PDB entry 8A93 | electron microscopy, 3.05 A resolution | chains A and B of the 7 polymer chains in the assembly

Chain A (and B):
Molecule: DNA replication and repair protein RecF
Source organism: Thermus thermophilus HB8
Notes: chain B of this document is another copy of the same molecule, construct and numbering; everything in this record applies to it too
Reference sequence: Q5SLM9 (Q5SLM9_THET8); numbering as in UniProt (aligned over 1-343)
Amino-acid sequence (344 residues; numbered 0 to 343; the number before each row is that of its first residue; numbering starts at 0):
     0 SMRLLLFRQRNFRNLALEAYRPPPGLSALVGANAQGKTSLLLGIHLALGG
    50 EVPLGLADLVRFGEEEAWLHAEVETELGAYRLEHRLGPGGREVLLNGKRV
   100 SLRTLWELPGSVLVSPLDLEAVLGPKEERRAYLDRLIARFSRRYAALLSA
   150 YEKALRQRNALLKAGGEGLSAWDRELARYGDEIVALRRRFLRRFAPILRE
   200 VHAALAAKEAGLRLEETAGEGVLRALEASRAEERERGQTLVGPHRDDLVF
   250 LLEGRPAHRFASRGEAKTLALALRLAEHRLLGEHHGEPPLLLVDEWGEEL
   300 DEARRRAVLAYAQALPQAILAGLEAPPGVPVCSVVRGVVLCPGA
Unresolved in the structure: 0, 342-343 (chain B: 0, 52, 342-343)
Sequence notes: expression tag (0)
Bound ions: Mg2+: T37 (together with AMP-PNP)
Residues lining bound ligands:
  - AMP-PNP (ANP; phosphoaminophosphonic acid-adenylate ester), molecule 1: R12, N13, A31, N32, A33, Q34, G35, K36, T37, S38, D57, V59, R60, F61, E294, L322
  - AMP-PNP (ANP), molecule 2: K207, F259, S261, R262, G263, E264

How chain A and chain B interact:
Contacting residue pairs (22; chain A residue first):
  N32(A) - G263(B)
  N32(A) - E298(B)
  N32(A) - D300(B)
  N32(A) - R303(B)
  A33(A) - E264(B)
  D57(A) - R258(B)  salt bridge
  F61(A) - R254(B)
  F61(A) - F259(B)  hydrophobic
  P115(A) - R262(B)
  R254(A) - F61(B)
  R258(A) - R12(B)
  R258(A) - D57(B)  salt bridge
  F259(A) - D57(B)
  G263(A) - N32(B)
  E264(A) - A33(B)
  E297(A) - E297(B)
  E297(A) - E298(B)
  E298(A) - N32(B)
  L299(A) - L322(B)
  D300(A) - N32(B)  hydrogen bond (backbone-side chain)
  R303(A) - N32(B)
  L322(A) - L299(B)
Also at the interface, not in a pair above, chain A (21 interface residues in all): A31, L53, S261, R262, E294
Also at the interface, not in a pair above, chain B (21 interface residues in all): A31, L53, P115, S261

Overview:
The chain A/chain B interface involves 21 residues from each chain, with 1 hydrogen bond and 2 salt bridges.
Polar contacts include D57(A)-R258(B) and D300(A)-N32(B). Ligands of chain A: AMP-PNP.
Both chains are DNA replication and repair protein RecF (Thermus thermophilus HB8). Entry 8A93 (Complex of
RecF-RecR-DNA from Thermus thermophilus) was determined by electron microscopy (same publication as 8A8J, 8AB0
and 8BPR).
